9DNE - chains C and B of the 9 polymer chains in the assembly; structure by electron microscopy, 4.00 A resolution.

[Chain C]
Name: Pseudosymmetric protein nanocage GI9-F7 C chain
Organism: synthetic construct
Sequence (215 residues; row label = number of the first residue in the row):
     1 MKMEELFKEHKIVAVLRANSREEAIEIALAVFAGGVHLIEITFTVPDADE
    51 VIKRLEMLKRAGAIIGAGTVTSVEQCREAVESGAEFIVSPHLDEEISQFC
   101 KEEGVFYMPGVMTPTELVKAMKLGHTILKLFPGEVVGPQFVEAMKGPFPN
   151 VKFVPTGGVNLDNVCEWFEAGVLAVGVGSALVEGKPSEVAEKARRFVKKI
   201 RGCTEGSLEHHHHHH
Disordered / not traced: 1, 205-215
Cystine bridges: Cys165-Cys203

[Chain B]
Name: Pseudosymmetric protein nanocage GI9-F7 B chain
Organism: synthetic construct
Sequence (205 residues; each row starts with the number of its first residue):
     1 MKMEELFKEHKIVAVLRANSVEEAISKALAVFAGGVHLIEITFTVPDADQ
    51 VIKELEFLKEAGAIIGAGTVTSVEQCREAVESGAEFIVSFHLDEEISQFC
   101 KEEGVFYMPGVMTPTELVKAMKLGHTILKLVPGEVVGPQFVEAMKGPFPN
   151 VKFVPTGGVNLDNVCEWFEAGVLAVGVGSALVEGEPAEVAELAIRFVEKI
   201 RGCTE
Disordered / not traced: 1, 204-205
Cystine bridges: Cys165-Cys203

[How chain C and chain B interact]
Pairs across the interface (8):
  Leu29(C) - Pro186(B)
  Ala30(C) - Leu29(B)  hydrophobic
  Phe32(C) - Ala33(B)
  Ala33(C) - Leu29(B)  hydrophobic
  Ala33(C) - Phe32(B)
  Met57(C) - Ile194(B)
  Pro186(C) - Leu29(B)  hydrophobic
  Ser187(C) - Phe57(B)
Interface residues without a listed pair, chain C (11 interface residues in all): Ile25, Leu58, Ala61, Ala190
Interface residues without a listed pair, chain B (9 interface residues in all): Ala30, Ala187, Ala190

[Summary]
11 residues of chain C and 9 residues of chain B are in contact.
Chain C is Pseudosymmetric protein nanocage GI9-F7 C chain and chain B is Pseudosymmetric protein nanocage
GI9-F7 B chain, both from synthetic construct; the structure, Pseudosymmetric protein nanocage GI9-F7 (local
refinement), was determined by electron microscopy (same publication as 9DND).
